Entry 6BZO (electron microscopy, 3.38 A resolution); this record covers chains C and E of the 9 polymer chains in the assembly.

Chain C:
Molecule: DNA-directed RNA polymerase subunit beta
Organism: Mycobacterium tuberculosis
Notes: EC 2.7.7.6
UniProt: V9Z879 (V9Z879_MYCTX); residues 7-1178 here correspond to UniProt positions 1-1172 (UniProt number = residue number - 6)
Amino-acid sequence (1181 residues; row label = number of the first residue in the row):
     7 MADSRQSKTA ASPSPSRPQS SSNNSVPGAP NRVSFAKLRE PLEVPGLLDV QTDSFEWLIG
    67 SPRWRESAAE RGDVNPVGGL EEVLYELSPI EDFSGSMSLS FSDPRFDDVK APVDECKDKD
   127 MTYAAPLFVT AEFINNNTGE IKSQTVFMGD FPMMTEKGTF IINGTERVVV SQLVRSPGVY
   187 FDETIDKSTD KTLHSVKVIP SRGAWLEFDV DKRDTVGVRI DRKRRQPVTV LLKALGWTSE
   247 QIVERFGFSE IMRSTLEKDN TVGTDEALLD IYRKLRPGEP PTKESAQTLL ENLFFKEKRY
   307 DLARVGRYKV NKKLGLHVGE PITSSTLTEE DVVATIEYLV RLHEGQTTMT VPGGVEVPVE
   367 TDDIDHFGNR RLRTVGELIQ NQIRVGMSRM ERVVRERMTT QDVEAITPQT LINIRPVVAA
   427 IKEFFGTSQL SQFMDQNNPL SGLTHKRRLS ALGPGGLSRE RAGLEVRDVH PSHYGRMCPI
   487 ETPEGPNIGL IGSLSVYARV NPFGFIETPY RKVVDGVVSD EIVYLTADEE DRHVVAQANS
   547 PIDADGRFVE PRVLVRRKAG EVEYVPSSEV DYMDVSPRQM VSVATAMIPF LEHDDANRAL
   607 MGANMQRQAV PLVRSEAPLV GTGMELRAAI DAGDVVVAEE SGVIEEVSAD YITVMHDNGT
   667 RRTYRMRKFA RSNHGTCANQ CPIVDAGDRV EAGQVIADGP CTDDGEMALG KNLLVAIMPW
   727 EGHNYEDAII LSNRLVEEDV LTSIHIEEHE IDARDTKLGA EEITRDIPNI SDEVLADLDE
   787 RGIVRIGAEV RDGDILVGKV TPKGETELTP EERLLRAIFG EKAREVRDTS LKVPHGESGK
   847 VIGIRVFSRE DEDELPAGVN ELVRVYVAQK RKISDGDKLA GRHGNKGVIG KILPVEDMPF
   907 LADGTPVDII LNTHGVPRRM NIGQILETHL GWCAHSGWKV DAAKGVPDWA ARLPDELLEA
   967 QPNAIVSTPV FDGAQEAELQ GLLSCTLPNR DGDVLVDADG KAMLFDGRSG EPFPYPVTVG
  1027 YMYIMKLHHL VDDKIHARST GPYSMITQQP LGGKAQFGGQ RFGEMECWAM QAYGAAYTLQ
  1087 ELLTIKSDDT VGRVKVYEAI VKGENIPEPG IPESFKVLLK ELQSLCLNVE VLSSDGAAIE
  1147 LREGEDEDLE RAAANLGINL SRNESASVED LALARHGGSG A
Not modelled in the structure: 7-29, 1141-1187
Differences from the reference sequence: expression tag (1179-1187)
Small-molecule neighbours: Fidaxomicin (FI8): Met1051, Ile1052, Gln1054, Asp1094, Thr1096, Val1097, Val1100, Lys1101, Glu1119, Ser1120, Glu1127
Reported in the primary citation:
  - binding site for Fidaxomicin: Gln1054, Asp1094, Thr1096, Val1100, Lys1101

Chain E:
Molecule: DNA-directed RNA polymerase subunit omega
Organism: Mycobacterium tuberculosis
Notes: EC 2.7.7.6
UniProt: A0A0T9N9K3 (A0A0T9N9K3_MYCTX); residues 2-110 here correspond to UniProt positions 41-149 (UniProt number = residue number + 39)
Amino-acid sequence (110 residues; each row starts with the number of its first residue):
     1 GSISQSDASL AAVPAVDQFD PSSGASGGYD TPLGITNPPI DELLDRVSSK YALVIYAAKR
    61 ARQINDYYNQ LGEGILEYVG PLVEPGLQEK PLSIALREIH ADLLEHTEGE
Not modelled in the structure: 1-26, 110
Differences from the reference sequence: expression tag (1)

Chain C / chain E interface:
Residue-residue contacts (10):
  Tyr1079(C) - Tyr51(E)
  Tyr1083(C) - Ile55(E)  hydrophobic
  Gly1109(C) - Asn65(E)  hydrogen bond (backbone-side chain)
  Gly1109(C) - Asn69(E)
  Glu1110(C) - Asn69(E)
  Asn1111(C) - Arg62(E)  hydrogen bond (side chain-backbone)
  Asn1111(C) - Asn65(E)  hydrogen bond
  Asn1111(C) - Asp66(E)  hydrogen bond
  Ile1112(C) - Arg62(E)  hydrogen bond (backbone-side chain)
  Glu1114(C) - Arg62(E)
Also at the interface, not in a pair above, chain C (9 interface residues in all): Gly1080, Pro1113

In short:
9 residues of chain C face 6 of chain E across their interface, with 5 hydrogen bonds. Polar contacts include
Gly1109(C)-Asn65(E), Asn1111(C)-Arg62(E) and Asn1111(C)-Asn65(E). Chain C binds Fidaxomicin. From the paper: a
binding site for Fidaxomicin at Gln1054(C), Asp1094(C) and Thr1096(C) among others.
Chain C is DNA-directed RNA polymerase subunit beta and chain E is DNA-directed RNA polymerase subunit omega,
both from Mycobacterium tuberculosis; the structure, Mtb RNAP Holo/RbpA/Fidaxomicin/upstream fork DNA, was
determined by electron microscopy together with 6C04, 6C05 and 6C06 from the same study.
